Entry 9ITZ (electron microscopy, 4.28 A resolution (low resolution: residue-level contacts below are approximate; hydrogen-bond / salt-bridge calls are withheld)); this record covers chains T and O of the 16 polymer chains in the assembly.

[Chain T]
Molecule: ATP synthase subunit a
Organism: Chloroflexus aurantiacus J-10-fl
UniProtKB: A9WGT0 (A9WGT0_CHLAA); residues 1-312 here = UniProt positions 1-312
Sequence (312 residues; row label = number of the first residue in the row):
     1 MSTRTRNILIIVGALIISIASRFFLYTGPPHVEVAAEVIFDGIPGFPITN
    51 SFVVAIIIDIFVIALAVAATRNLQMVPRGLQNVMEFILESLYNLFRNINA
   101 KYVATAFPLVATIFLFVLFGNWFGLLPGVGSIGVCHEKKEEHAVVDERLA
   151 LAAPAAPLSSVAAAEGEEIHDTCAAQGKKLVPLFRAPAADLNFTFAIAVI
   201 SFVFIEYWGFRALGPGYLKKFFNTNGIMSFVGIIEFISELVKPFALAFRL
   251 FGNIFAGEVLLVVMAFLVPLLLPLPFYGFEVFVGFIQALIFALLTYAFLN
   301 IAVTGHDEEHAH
Disordered / not traced: 1-30, 136-187, 305-312

[Chain O]
Molecule: ATP synthase subunit c
Organism: Chloroflexus aurantiacus J-10-fl
UniProtKB: A9WGS9 (ATPL_CHLAA); residue numbers follow UniProt; this construct covers 1-76
Sequence (76 residues; numbered 1 to 76; the number before each row is that of its first residue):
     1 MEGLNLVATALAVGLGAIGPGVGIGIIVSGAVQAIGRNPEIENRVVTYMF
    51 IGIAFTEALAIFGLVIAFLIGFGVLQ
Disordered / not traced: 1, 73-76
UniProt features mapped onto this chain:
  - site: Glu-57 (Reversibly protonated during proton transport)

[How chain T and chain O interact]
Residue-residue contacts (5; chain T residue first):
  Val-231(T) / Phe-55(O)
  Glu-235(T) / Ala-54(O)
  Ser-238(T) / Glu-57(O)
  Val-241(T) / Ile-61(O)
  Ile-301(T) / Phe-50(O)

[Summary]
Chain T and chain O each contribute 5 residues to their interface.
Here chain T is ATP synthase subunit a and chain O is ATP synthase subunit c, both from Chloroflexus
aurantiacus J-10-fl. Entry 9ITZ (Chloroflexus aurantiacus ADP-bound ATP synthase, state 3, focused refinement
of FO) was determined by electron microscopy (same publication as 9ITJ, 9ITK, 9ITL, 9ITM, 9ITN, 9ITO and 11
further entries).
